PDB entry 6EKO | X-ray diffraction, 2.28 A resolution | chains A and E of the 4 polymer chains in the assembly

# Chain A
Name: Restriction endonuclease PfoI
Organism: Pseudomonas fluorescens
Notes: EC 3.1.21.4; engineered mutation(s): K187A
Amino-acid sequence (312 residues; numbered 1 to 312; the number before each row is that of its first residue):
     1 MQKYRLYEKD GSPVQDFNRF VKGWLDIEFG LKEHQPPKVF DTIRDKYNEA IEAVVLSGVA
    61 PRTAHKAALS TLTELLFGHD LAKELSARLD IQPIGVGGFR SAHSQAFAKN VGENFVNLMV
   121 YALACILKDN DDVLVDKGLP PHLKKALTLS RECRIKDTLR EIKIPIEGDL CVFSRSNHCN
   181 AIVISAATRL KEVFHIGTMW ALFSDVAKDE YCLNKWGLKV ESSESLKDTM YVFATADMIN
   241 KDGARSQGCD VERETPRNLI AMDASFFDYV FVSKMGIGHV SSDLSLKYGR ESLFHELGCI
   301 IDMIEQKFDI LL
Modified residues: Mse1, Mse119, Mse199, Mse230, Mse238, Mse262, Mse275, Mse303 (selenomethionine); Cys179 (s,S-(2-hydroxyethyl)thiocysteine; CME)
Ion coordination: Ca2+ site 1: Gln15, Asp131 (shared with 1 residue of chain B); Ca2+ site 2: Glu28 (shared with 2 residues of chain B); Ca2+ site 3: Asp169, Ala186 (shared with 1 residue of chain F)
Reported in the primary citation:
  - catalytic residues: Glu113, Glu167, Asp169
  - Ca2+ coordination: Asp169, Ala186
  - mutagenesis - R100A, E167A, D169A: abolished catalytic activity
  - mutagenesis - F99A, E113A (50-fold): decreased catalytic activity
  - mutagenesis - E167A: unchanged binding to the 14-nt DNA strand (chain E)
  - mutagenesis - E113A, D169A: decreased binding to the 14-nt DNA strand (chain E)
  - binding site for the 14-nt DNA strand: Leu76 to Leu81, Phe99, Arg100, Phe107, Lys109, Arg189, Lys191, Mse238 to Asn240, Ile239 to Cys249
  - binding site for the 14-nt DNA strand (chain E): Phe99, Arg100, Gln105, Lys191, Glu192, Arg257
  - specificity-determining residues: Arg189, Lys191, Glu192, Gln247, Arg257
  - contacts within the chain: Lys109-Glu113
  - conformationally variable residues (helix shift, loop rearrangement, order/disorder transition): Gly78 to Val111, Phe99 to Leu127, Ile239 to Cys249
  - self-association interface (contacts with another copy of this molecule): Gly78 to Val111, Arg151 to Glu167, Glu192 to Leu218, Thr255 to Phe266, Tyr288 to Leu293

# Chain E
Molecule: 14-nt DNA strand
Sequence (14 nucleotides; numbered 1 to 14; the number before each row is that of its first residue):
     1 CGCTCCCGGA GCGT
Ion coordination: Ca2+: DC5 (shared with 2 residues of chain B)

# Chain A / chain E interface
Residue-residue contacts (42):
  Glu33(A) with DG13(E), phosphate contact
  His34(A) with DG13(E), salt bridge to the phosphate
  Gln35(A) with DC12(E), sugar contact; DG13(E), hydrogen bond to the phosphate
  Pro36(A) with DC12(E), phosphate contact
  Pro37(A) with DC12(E), phosphate contact
  Lys38(A) with DG11(E), phosphate contact; DC12(E), hydrogen bond to the phosphate
  Arg88(A) with DG11(E), salt bridge to the phosphate
  Leu89(A) with DA10(E), sugar contact
  Ile94(A) with DG9(E), sugar contact
  Gly97(A) with DC7(E), base contact
  Gly98(A) with DC7(E), sugar contact; DG8(E), phosphate contact
  Phe99(A) with DC7(E), phosphate contact; DG8(E), hydrogen bond to the phosphate
  Arg100(A) with DC6(E), sugar contact; DC7(E), salt bridge to the phosphate; DG8(E), hydrogen bond to the phosphate
  Ala102(A) with DA10(E), sugar contact
  Gln105(A) with DG8(E), hydrogen bond to the base; DG9(E), hydrogen bond to the base; DA10(E), sugar contact
  Ala106(A) with DA10(E), phosphate contact; DG11(E), phosphate contact
  Lys109(A) with DA10(E), base contact; DG11(E), base contact
  Asn110(A) with DG11(E), hydrogen bond to the phosphate
  Lys144(A) with DT14(E), salt bridge to the phosphate
  Glu192(A) with DT4(E), phosphate contact; DC5(E), hydrogen bond to the base; DC6(E), hydrogen bond to the base
  Val193(A) with DC6(E), base contact
  His195(A) with DT4(E), salt bridge to the phosphate
  Gln247(A) with DC3(E), base contact
  Arg253(A) with DG2(E), salt bridge to the phosphate
  Arg257(A) with DG2(E), sugar contact; DC3(E), salt bridge to the phosphate; DT4(E), base contact
  Asn258(A) with DC3(E), hydrogen bond to the phosphate
  Leu259(A) with DC3(E), hydrogen bond to the phosphate; DT4(E), phosphate contact
Also at the interface, not in a pair above, chain A (32 interface residues in all): Leu85, Gly95, Glu113, Lys191, Ile260

# Overview
Chain A and chain E form an interface of 32 and 13 residues respectively, with 11 hydrogen bonds and 7 salt
bridges. Polar contacts include Gln105(A)-DG8(E), Gln105(A)-DG9(E) and Glu192(A)-DC5(E). The paper reports
catalytic residues Glu113(A), Glu167(A) and Asp169(A); R100A, E167A and D169A of chain A abolish catalytic
activity; 5 substitutions were tested in all.
Here chain A is Restriction endonuclease PfoI (Pseudomonas fluorescens) and chain E is a 14-nt DNA strand.
Entry 6EKO (Crystal structure of Type IIP restriction endonuclease PfoI with cognate DNA) was determined by
X-ray diffraction.
